8UIN - chains B and X of the 8 polymer chains in the assembly; structure by electron microscopy, 3.86 A resolution.

== Chain B ==
Protein: Complement C3b alpha' chain
Source organism: Homo sapiens
UniProtKB: P01024 (CO3_HUMAN); residues 727-1641 here correspond to UniProt positions 749-1663 (UniProt number = residue number + 22)
Sequence (915 residues; row label = number of the first residue in the row):
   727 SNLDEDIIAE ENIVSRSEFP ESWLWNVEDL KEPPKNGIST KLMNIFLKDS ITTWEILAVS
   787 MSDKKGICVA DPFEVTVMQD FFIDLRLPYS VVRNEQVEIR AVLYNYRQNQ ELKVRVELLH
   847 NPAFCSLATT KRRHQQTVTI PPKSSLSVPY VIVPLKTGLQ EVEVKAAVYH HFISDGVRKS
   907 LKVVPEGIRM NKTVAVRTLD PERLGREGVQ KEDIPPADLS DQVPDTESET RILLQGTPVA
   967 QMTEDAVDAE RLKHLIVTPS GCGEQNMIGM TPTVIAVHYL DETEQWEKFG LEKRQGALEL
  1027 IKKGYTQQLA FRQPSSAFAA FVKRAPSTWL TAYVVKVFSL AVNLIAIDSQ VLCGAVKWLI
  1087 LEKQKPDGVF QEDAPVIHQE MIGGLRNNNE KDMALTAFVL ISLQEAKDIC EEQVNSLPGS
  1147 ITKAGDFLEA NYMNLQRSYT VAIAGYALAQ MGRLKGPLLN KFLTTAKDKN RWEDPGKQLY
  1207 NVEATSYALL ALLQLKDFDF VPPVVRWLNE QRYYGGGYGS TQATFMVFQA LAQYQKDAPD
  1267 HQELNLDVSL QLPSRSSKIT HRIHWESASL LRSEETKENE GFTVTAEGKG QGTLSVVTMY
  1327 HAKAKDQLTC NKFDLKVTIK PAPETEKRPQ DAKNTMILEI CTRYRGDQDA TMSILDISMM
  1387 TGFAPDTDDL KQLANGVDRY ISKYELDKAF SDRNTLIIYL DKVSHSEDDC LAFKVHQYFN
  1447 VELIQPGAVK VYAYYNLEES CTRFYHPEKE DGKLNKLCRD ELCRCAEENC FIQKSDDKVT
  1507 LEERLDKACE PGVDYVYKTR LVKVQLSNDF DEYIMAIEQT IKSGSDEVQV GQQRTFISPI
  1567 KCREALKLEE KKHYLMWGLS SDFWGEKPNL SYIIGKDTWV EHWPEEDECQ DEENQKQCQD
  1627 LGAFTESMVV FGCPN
Not modelled in the structure: 727-730, 1351-1359, 1499-1505
Cystine bridges: Cys-851/Cys-1491, Cys-1079/Cys-1136, Cys-1336/Cys-1467, Cys-1367/Cys-1436, Cys-1484/Cys-1489, Cys-1496/Cys-1568, Cys-1515/Cys-1639, Cys-1615/Cys-1624
Glycans and other covalent adducts: N-acetylglucosamine (NAG) linked to Asn-917
Swiss-Prot annotation at these positions:
  - region: Glu-1612 to Phe-1637 (Interaction with CFP/properdin)
  - site: Arg-932, Glu-933 (Cleavage), Arg-1281, Ser-1282 (Cleavage), Arg-1298, Ser-1299 (Cleavage), Asn-1641 (Coordinates Mg(2+) for interaction with Complement factor B Bb fragment (CFB))
  - modified residue (Phosphoserine): Ser-946, Ser-1299, Ser-1551
  - glycosylation (N-linked (GlcNAc...) asparagine): Asn-917, Asn-1595
  - cross-link: Cys-988 to Gln-991 (Isoglutamyl cysteine thioester (Cys-Gln))

== Chain X ==
Protein: Complement factor B Bb fragment
Source organism: Homo sapiens
UniProtKB: P00751 (CFAB_HUMAN); residues 235-462 here correspond to UniProt positions 260-487 (UniProt number = residue number + 25)
Sequence (228 residues; numbered 235 to 462; the number before each row is that of its first residue):
   235 KIVLDPSGSM NIYLVLDGSD SIGASNFTGA KKCLVNLIEK VASYGVKPRY GLVTYATYPK
   295 IWVKVSEADS SNADWVTKQL NEINYEDHKL KSGTNTKKAL QAVYSMMSWP DDVPPEGWNR
   355 TRHVIILMTD GLHNMGGDPI TVIDEIRDLL YIGKDRKNPR EDYLDVYVFG VGPLVNQVNI
   415 NALASKKDNE QHVFKVKDME NLEDVFYQMI DESQSLSLCG MVWEHRKG
Not modelled in the structure: 344-350
Swiss-Prot annotation at these positions:
  - binding site (Mg(2+)): Ser-253, Ser-255, Thr-328
  - binding site (Mn(2+)): Ser-253, Ser-255, Thr-328
  - glycosylation: Asn-260 (N-linked (GlcNAc...) asparagine), Lys-266 (N-linked (Glc) (glycation) lysine), Asn-353 (N-linked (GlcNAc...) asparagine)

== Interface between chain B and chain X ==
Pairs across the interface (21):
  Cys-1515(B) / Asn-368(X)  hydrogen bond (backbone-side chain)
  Glu-1516(B) / Asn-368(X)
  Val-1519(B) / Asn-368(X)
  Lys-1548(B) / Asn-368(X)  hydrogen bond (side chain-backbone)
  Ser-1549(B) / Asn-368(X)
  Ser-1549(B) / Met-369(X)
  Ser-1549(B) / Gly-370(X)  hydrogen bond (side chain-backbone)
  Gly-1550(B) / Lys-331(X)
  Ser-1551(B) / Lys-331(X)  hydrogen bond (backbone-side chain)
  Ser-1551(B) / Gly-371(X)
  Met-1634(B) / Met-369(X)
  Gly-1638(B) / Met-369(X)
  Cys-1639(B) / Ser-326(X)
  Cys-1639(B) / Asn-368(X)  hydrogen bond
  Cys-1639(B) / Met-369(X)
  Asn-1641(B) / Asp-254(X)
  Asn-1641(B) / Ser-255(X)  hydrogen bond (backbone-backbone)
  Asn-1641(B) / Ser-326(X)
  Asn-1641(B) / Thr-328(X)
  Asn-1641(B) / Leu-366(X)
  Asn-1641(B) / Asn-368(X)
Also at the interface, not in a pair above, chain B (16 interface residues in all): Asp-1520, Asp-1552, Val-1554, Ser-1586, Lys-1593
Also at the interface, not in a pair above, chain X (13 interface residues in all): Ser-253, Asp-372, Thr-375

== Overview ==
The interface between chain B and chain X involves 16 residues on one side and 13 on the other, with 6
hydrogen bonds. Among the polar pairs are Cys-1515(B)/Asn-368(X), Lys-1548(B)/Asn-368(X) and
Ser-1549(B)/Gly-370(X). N-acetylglucosamine is covalently linked to Asn-917(B).
Here chain B is Complement C3b alpha' chain and chain X is Complement factor B Bb fragment, both from Homo
sapiens. Entry 8UIN (Structure of the C3bBb-albicin complex) was determined by electron microscopy, deposited
together with 8UH2.
